PDB entry 1TK2 | X-ray diffraction, 1.54 A resolution | chains A and B

[Chain A]
Molecule: Subtilisin savinase
From: Bacillus lentus
Notes: EC 3.4.21.62
Reference sequence: P29600 (SUBS_BACLE); residue numbers follow UniProt; this construct covers 1-35, 37-57, 59-157, 160-162, 165-269
Amino-acid sequence (269 residues; each row starts with the number of its first residue; note: 6 numbers in that range are skipped by the numbering (no residue carries them; nothing is unmodelled there)):
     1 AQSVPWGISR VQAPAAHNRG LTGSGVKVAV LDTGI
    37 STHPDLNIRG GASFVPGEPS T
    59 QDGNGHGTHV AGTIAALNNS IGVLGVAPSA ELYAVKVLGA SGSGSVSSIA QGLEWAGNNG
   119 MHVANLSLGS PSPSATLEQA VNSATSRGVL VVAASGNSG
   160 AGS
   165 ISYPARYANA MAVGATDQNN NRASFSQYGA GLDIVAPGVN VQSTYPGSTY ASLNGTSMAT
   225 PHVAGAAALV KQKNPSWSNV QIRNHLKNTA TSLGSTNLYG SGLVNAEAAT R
Curated features (UniProtKB/Swiss-Prot):
  - active site: Asp32 (Charge relay system)
  - binding site (Ca(2+)): Gln2
Metal / ion sites: Ca2+ site 1: Gln2, Asp41, Leu75, Ile79, Val81; Ca2+ site 2: Ala169, Tyr171, Ala174

[Chain B]
Molecule: Gramicidin S
Amino-acid sequence (10 residues; each row starts with the number of its first residue):
     1 VALFPVALFP
Modified / non-standard residues: Ala2, Ala7 (L-ornithine; ORN); Phe4, Phe9 (D-phenylalanine; DPN)
Glycans and other covalent adducts: covalent link Val1-Pro10

[Interface between chain A and chain B]
Residue-residue contacts (29; chain A residue first):
  Leu96(A) with Val6(B), hydrophobic; Leu8(B), hydrophobic
  Gly100(A) with Pro5(B); Val6(B)
  Gly102(A) with Ala7(B), hydrogen bond (backbone-backbone); Leu8(B)
  Ile107(A) with Leu8(B), hydrophobic
  Leu126(A) with Val6(B), hydrophobic; Leu8(B), hydrophobic
  Gly127(A) with Val1(B); Ala2(B); Leu3(B); Val6(B); Ala7(B); Leu8(B)
  Ser128(A) with Val1(B), hydrogen bond (side chain-backbone); Leu3(B); Leu8(B), hydrogen bond (side chain-backbone); Phe9(B); Pro10(B)
  Pro129(A) with Val1(B); Ala2(B); Pro10(B)
  Ser130(A) with Pro10(B)
  Gly154(A) with Leu3(B)
  Asn155(A) with Leu3(B); Phe4(B), hydrogen bond (side chain-backbone)
  Ser166(A) with Leu3(B)
  Gln191(A) with Leu3(B)
Also at the interface, not in a pair above, chain A (20 interface residues in all): His64, Ser101, Ser103, Val104, Ser125, Ser153, Ser156

[Overview]
20 residues of chain A face 10 of chain B across their interface, with 4 hydrogen bonds. Polar contacts
include Ser128(A)-Val1(B), Ser128(A)-Leu8(B) and Asn155(A)-Phe4(B). UniProt lists active-site residue Asp32(A)
and Ca2+-binding residue Gln2(A) on chain A.
Here chain A is Subtilisin savinase (Bacillus lentus) and chain B is Gramicidin S. Entry 1TK2 (Crystal
Structure of the Complex formed between Alkaline Proteinase Savinase and Gramicidin S at 1.5A Resolution) was
determined by X-ray diffraction.
